Entry 4XXE (X-ray diffraction, 3.20 A resolution); this record covers chains D and E of the 6 polymer chains in the assembly.

Chain D:
Protein: Accessory gene regulator A
Source organism: Staphylococcus aureus (strain COL)
Reference sequence: Q5HEG2 (AGRA_STAAC); residue numbers follow UniProt; this construct covers 140-238
Amino-acid sequence (99 residues; numbered 140 to 238; the number before each row is that of its first residue):
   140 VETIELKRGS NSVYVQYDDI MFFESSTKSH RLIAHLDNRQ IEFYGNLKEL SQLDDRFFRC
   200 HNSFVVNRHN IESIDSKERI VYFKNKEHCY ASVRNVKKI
From the paper describing this entry:
  - binding site for the 13-nt DNA strand: His169
  - binding site for the 15-nt DNA strand: His200

Chain E:
Molecule: 13-nt DNA strand
Sequence (13 nucleotides; row label = number of the first residue in the row):
     4 TACAGTTAGG CAT

Interface between chain D and chain E:
Pairs across the interface - 13 pairs, chain D then chain E:
  Ser164(D) - DA11(E)  hydrogen bond to the phosphate
  His169(D) - DG12(E)  base contact
  His169(D) - DG13(E)  hydrogen bond to the base
  His169(D) - DC14(E)  base contact
  Asn185(D) - DG12(E)  phosphate contact
  Leu186(D) - DA11(E)  sugar contact
  Leu186(D) - DG12(E)  hydrogen bond to the phosphate
  Lys187(D) - DG12(E)  hydrogen bond to the phosphate
  Arg198(D) - DA11(E)  phosphate contact
  Arg198(D) - DG12(E)  salt bridge to the phosphate
  Asn201(D) - DT10(E)  phosphate contact
  Asn201(D) - DA11(E)  sugar contact
  Ser202(D) - DA11(E)  hydrogen bond to the phosphate

Overview:
8 residues of chain D face 5 of chain E across their interface, with 5 hydrogen bonds and 1 salt bridge. Among
the polar pairs are His169(D)-DG13(E), Ser164(D)-DA11(E) and Leu186(D)-DG12(E). From the paper: a binding site
for the 13-nt DNA strand at His169(D); a binding site for the 15-nt DNA strand at His200(D).
Chain D is Accessory gene regulator A (Staphylococcus aureus (strain COL)) and chain E is a 13-nt DNA strand;
the structure, Structure of AgrA LytTR domain in complex with promoters, was determined by X-ray diffraction
(same publication as 4XQQ, 4XQJ, 4XQN, 4XYO and 4XYQ).
